1I40 - chain A; structure by X-ray diffraction, 1.10 A resolution.

Chain A:
Name: Inorganic pyrophosphatase
Source organism: Escherichia coli
Notes: EC 3.6.1.1
UniProtKB: P0A7A9 (IPYR_ECOLI); residues 1-175 here = UniProt positions 1-175
Sequence (175 residues; each row starts with the number of its first residue):
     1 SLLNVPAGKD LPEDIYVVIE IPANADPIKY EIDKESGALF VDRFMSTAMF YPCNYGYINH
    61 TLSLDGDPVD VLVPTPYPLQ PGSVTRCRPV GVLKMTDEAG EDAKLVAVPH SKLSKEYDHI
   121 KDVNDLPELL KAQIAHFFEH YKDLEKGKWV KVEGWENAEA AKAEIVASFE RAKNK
Bound ions: Ca2+ site 1 near Asn24 (its only coordinating residue here); Ca2+ site 2: Asp65, Asp70, Asp102; Ca2+ site 3 near Asp70 (its only coordinating residue here); Ca2+ site 4: Asp97, Asp102; Ca2+ site 5: Glu139, Val150; Na+: Lys142, Glu145, Lys148

Overview:
Asp65, Asp70 and Asp102 coordinate Ca2+ site 2. Asp97 and Asp102 form the Ca2+ site 4.
Chain A is Inorganic pyrophosphatase (Escherichia coli); the structure, Structure of inorganic
pyrophosphatase, was determined by X-ray diffraction, deposited together with 1I6T.
